PDB entry 5YKN | X-ray diffraction, 2.30 A resolution | chain A

== Chain A ==
Molecule: Probable lysine-specific demethylase JMJ14
Organism: Arabidopsis thaliana
Notes: EC 1.14.11.-
Reference sequence: Q8GUI6 (JMJ14_ARATH); residue numbers follow UniProt; this construct covers 35-597
Chain sequence (564 residues; each row starts with the number of its first residue):
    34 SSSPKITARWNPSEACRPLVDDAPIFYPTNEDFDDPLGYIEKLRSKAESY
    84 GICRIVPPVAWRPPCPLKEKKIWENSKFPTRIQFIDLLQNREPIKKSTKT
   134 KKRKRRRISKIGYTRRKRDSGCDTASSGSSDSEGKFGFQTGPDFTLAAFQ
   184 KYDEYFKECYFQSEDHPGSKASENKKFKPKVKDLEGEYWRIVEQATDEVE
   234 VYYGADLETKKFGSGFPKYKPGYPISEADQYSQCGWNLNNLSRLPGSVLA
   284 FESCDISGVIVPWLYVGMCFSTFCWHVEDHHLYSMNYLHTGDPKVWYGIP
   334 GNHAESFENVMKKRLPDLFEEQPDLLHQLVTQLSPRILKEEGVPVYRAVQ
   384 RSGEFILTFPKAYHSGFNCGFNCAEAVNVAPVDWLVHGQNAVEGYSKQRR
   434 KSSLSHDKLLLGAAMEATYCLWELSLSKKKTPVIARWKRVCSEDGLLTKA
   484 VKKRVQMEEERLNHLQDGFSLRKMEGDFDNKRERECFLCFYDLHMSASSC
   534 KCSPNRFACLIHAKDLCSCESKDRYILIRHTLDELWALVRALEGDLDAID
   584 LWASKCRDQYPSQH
Unresolved in the structure: 34-41, 125-168, 196-211, 508-516, 589-597
Sequence notes: expression tag (34); engineered mutation Ala-180 (Glu in Q8GUI6), Ala-181 (Glu in Q8GUI6)
Curated features (UniProtKB/Swiss-Prot):
  - zinc finger: Cys-519 to Leu-571 (C5HC2)
  - motif: Arg-136 to Lys-143 (Nuclear localization signal 1), Trp-470 to Asp-477 (Nuclear localization signal 2)
  - binding site (Fe cation): His-309, Glu-311, His-397
  - binding site (Zn(2+)): Cys-519, Cys-522, Cys-533, Cys-535, Cys-542, His-545, Cys-550, Cys-552
  - site: Phe-171 (Involved in histone H3A7 recognition), Glu-285 (Involved in histone H3R2 recognition), Ser-290 (Involved in histone H3K4me3 recognition), Tyr-298 (Involved in histone H3K4me3 recognition), Asp-312 (Involved in histone H3Q5 recognition), Val-363 (Involved in histone H3A7 recognition), Glu-516 (Involved in histone H3R2 recognition)
  - mutagenesis: Phe-171 (F171K: Decreased demethylation activity), Glu-285 (E285A: Decreased demethylation activity), Ser-290 (S290A: Decreased demethylation activity), Tyr-298 (Y298A: Decreased demethylation activity), His-309 (H309A: Loss of demethylation activity), Glu-311 (E311A: Loss of demethylation activity), Asp-312 (D312A: Decreased demethylation activity), Val-363 (V363A: Decreased demethylation activity), Glu-387 (E387K: In jmj14-3; loss of transgenic photobleaching phenotype due to RNA silencing), His-397 (H397A: Loss of demethylation activity), Glu-516 (E516A: Decreased activity)
Metal / ion sites: Ni2+: His-309, Glu-311, His-397; Zn2+ site 1: Cys-519, Cys-522, Cys-542, His-545; Zn2+ site 2: Cys-533, Cys-535, Cys-552
Reported in the primary citation:
  - mutagenesis - E180A/E181A: unchanged catalytic activity
  - conformationally variable residues (order/disorder transition): Glu-508 to Glu-516
  - mutagenesis - H309A, E311A: abolished catalytic activity
  - mutagenesis - F171K, S290A, Y298A, V363A: decreased catalytic activity
  - mutagenesis - H397A: abolished catalytic activity on H3K4me3
  - mutagenesis - E285A, D312A, E516A: decreased catalytic activity on H3K4me3
  - mutagenesis - E285A, D312A, E516A: decreased catalytic activity on H3K4me2

== Overview ==
His-309, Glu-311 and His-397 form the Ni2+ site. Cys-519, Cys-522, Cys-542 and His-545 coordinate Zn2+ site 1.
From UniProt: 3 Fe cation-binding residues, 8 Zn2+-binding residues and 11 mutagenesis sites. From the paper:
F171K, S290A and Y298A, among others, reduce catalytic activity; conformational variability at Glu-508; 11
substitutions were tested in all.
Chain A is Probable lysine-specific demethylase JMJ14 (Arabidopsis thaliana); the structure, crystal structure
of Arabidopsis thaliana JMJ14 catalytic domain, was determined by X-ray diffraction, deposited together with
5YKO.
